6GOV - chains X and L of the 13 polymer chains in the assembly; structure by electron microscopy, 3.70 A resolution.

[Chain X]
Name: DNA-directed RNA polymerase subunit beta
Organism: Escherichia coli O157:H7
Notes: EC 2.7.7.6
Reference sequence: P0A8V4 (RPOB_ECO57); residues 1-1342 here = UniProt positions 1-1342
Amino-acid sequence (1342 residues; numbered 1 to 1342; the number before each row is that of its first residue):
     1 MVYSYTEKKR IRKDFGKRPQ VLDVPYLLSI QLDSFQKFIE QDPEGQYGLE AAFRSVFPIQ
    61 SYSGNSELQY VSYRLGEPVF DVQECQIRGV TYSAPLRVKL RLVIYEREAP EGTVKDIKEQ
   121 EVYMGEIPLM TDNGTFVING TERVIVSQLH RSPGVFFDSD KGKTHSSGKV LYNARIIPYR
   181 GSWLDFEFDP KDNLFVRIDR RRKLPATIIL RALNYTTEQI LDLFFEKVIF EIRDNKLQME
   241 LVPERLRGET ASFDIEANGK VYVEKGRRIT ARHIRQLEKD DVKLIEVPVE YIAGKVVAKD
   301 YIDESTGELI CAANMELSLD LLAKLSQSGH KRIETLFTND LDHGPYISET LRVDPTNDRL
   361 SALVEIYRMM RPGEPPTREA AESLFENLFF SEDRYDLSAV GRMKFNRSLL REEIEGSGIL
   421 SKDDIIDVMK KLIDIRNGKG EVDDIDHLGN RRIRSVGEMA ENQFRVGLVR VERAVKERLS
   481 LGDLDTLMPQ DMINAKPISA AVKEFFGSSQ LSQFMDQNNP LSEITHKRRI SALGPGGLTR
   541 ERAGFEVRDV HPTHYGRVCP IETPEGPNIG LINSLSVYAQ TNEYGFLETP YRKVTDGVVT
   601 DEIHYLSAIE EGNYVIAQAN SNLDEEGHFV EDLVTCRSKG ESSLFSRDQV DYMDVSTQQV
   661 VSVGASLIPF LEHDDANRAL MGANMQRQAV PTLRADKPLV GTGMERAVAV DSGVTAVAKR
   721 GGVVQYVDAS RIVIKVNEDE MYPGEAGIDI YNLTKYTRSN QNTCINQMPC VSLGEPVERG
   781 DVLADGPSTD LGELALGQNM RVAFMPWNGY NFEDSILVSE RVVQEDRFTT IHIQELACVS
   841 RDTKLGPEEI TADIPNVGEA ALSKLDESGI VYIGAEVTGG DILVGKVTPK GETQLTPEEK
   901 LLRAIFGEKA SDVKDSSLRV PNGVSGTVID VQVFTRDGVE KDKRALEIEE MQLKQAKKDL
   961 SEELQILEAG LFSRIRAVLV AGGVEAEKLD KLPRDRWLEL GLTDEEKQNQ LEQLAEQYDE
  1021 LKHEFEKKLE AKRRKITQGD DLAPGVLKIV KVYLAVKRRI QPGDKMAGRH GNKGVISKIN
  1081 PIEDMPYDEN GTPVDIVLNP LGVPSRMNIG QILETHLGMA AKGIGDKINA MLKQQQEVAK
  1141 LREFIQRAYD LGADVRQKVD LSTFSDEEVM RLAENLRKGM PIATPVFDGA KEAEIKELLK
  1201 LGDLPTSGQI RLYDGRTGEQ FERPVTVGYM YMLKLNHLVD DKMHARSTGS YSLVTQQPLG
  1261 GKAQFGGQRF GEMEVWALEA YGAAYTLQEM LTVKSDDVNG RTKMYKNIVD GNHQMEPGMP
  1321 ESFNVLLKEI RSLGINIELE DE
Unresolved in the structure: 1342
Curated features (UniProtKB/Swiss-Prot):
  - modified residue (N6-acetyllysine): Lys1022, Lys1200

[Chain L]
Molecule: II (65-nt DNA)
Sequence (65 nucleotides; row label = number of the first residue in the row):
     1 CTTGTTATCC GCTCACAATG CCACACGCCT AACGAGCCGG AAGCATAAAG TGTAAAGCCT
    61 TTTTT
Unresolved in the structure: 1-3, 41-65

[Chain X / chain L interface]
Contacting residue pairs - 11 pairs, chain X then chain L:
  Asn139(X) - DG27(L)  hydrogen bond to the phosphate
  Lys496(X) - DA31(L)  salt bridge to the phosphate
  Phe514(X) - DA25(L)  sugar contact
  Phe514(X) - DC26(L)  sugar contact
  Gly1261(X) - DA23(L)  hydrogen bond to the phosphate
  Lys1262(X) - DA23(L)  hydrogen bond to the phosphate
  Gln1268(X) - DC22(L)  phosphate contact
  Arg1269(X) - DC21(L)  salt bridge to the phosphate
  Arg1269(X) - DC22(L)  phosphate contact
  Gly1271(X) - DC21(L)  phosphate contact
  Met1273(X) - DG20(L)  sugar contact
Also at the interface, not in a pair above, chain X (12 interface residues in all): His165, Asp1241, Glu1272
Also at the interface, not in a pair above, chain L (10 interface residues in all): DC12, DC24

[Summary]
The interface between chain X and chain L involves 12 residues on one side and 10 on the other, with 3
hydrogen bonds and 2 salt bridges. Among the polar pairs are Asn139(X)-DG27(L), Gly1261(X)-DA23(L) and
Lys1262(X)-DA23(L).
Here chain X is DNA-directed RNA polymerase subunit beta (Escherichia coli O157:H7) and chain L is II (65-nt
DNA). Entry 6GOV (Structure of THE RNA POLYMERASE LAMBDA-BASED ANTITERMINATION COMPLEX) was determined by
electron microscopy.
